Entry 7AWK (X-ray diffraction, 1.91 A resolution); this record covers chain A.

Chain A:
Name: Probable endoribonuclease HigB1
From: Mycobacterium tuberculosis (strain ATCC 25618 / H37Rv)
Notes: EC 3.1.-.-
UniProt: P9WJA5 (HIGB1_MYCTU); numbering as in UniProt (aligned over 1-125)
Chain sequence (130 residues; numbered -2 to 127; the number before each row is that of its first residue; numbers below 1 keep their minus sign (Gly-2 is residue -2)):
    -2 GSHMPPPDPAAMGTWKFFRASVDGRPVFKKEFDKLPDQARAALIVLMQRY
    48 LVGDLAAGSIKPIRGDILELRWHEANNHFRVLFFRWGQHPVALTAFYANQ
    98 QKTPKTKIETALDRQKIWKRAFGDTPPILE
Disordered / not traced: -2 to 7
Sequence notes: expression tag (-2 to 0); engineered mutation Ala95 (Lys in P9WJA5); cloning artifact (126-127)
What the authors report for this chain:
  - mutagenesis - K95A: abolished catalytic activity on GFP synthesis
  - catalytic residues: Arg68, Arg77 (by similarity / conservation)
  - mutagenesis - R61A, K113A: abolished catalytic activity on CspA synthesis
  - mutagenesis - K95A: abolished growth
  - catalytic residues: Glu66
  - specificity-determining residues: Asn73 (proposed by the authors, not directly observed)

Overview:
The paper reports catalytic residues Arg68, Arg77 and Glu66; R61A and K113A abolish catalytic activity on CspA
synthesis.
Chain A is Probable endoribonuclease HigB1 (Mycobacterium tuberculosis (strain ATCC 25618 / H37Rv)); the
structure, Crystal structure of the HigB1 toxin mutant K95A from Mycobacterium tuberculosis (Rv1955), was
determined by X-ray diffraction.
